4P3C - chains H and L of the 3 polymer chains in the assembly; structure by X-ray diffraction, 1.94 A resolution.

== Chain H ==
Molecule: Heavy Chain Fab fragment of antibody LEM-2/15
From: Mus musculus
Notes: fragment: MT1-MMP V-B loop; antibody fragment or engineered binder
Sequence (218 residues; each row starts with the number of its first residue):
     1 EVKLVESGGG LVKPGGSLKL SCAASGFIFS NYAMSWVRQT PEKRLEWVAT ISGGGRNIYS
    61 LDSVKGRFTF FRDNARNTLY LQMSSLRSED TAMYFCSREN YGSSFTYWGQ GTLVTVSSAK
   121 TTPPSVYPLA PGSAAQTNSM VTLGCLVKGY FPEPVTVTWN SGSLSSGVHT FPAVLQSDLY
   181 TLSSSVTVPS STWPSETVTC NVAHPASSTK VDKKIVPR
Disulfide bonds: Cys-22/Cys-96, Cys-145/Cys-200

== Chain L ==
Molecule: Light Chain Fab fragment of antibody LEM-2/15
From: Mus musculus
Notes: antibody fragment or engineered binder
Sequence (218 residues; each row starts with the number of its first residue):
     1 DVLMTQTPLS LPVGLGDQAS ISCRSSQSIV HSNGNTYLEW YLQKPGQSPK LLIYKVSNRF
    61 SGVPDRFSGS GSGTDFTLKI SRVEAEDLGV YYCFQGSHAP YTFGGGTKLE IKRAADAAPT
   121 VSIFPPSSEQ LTSGGASVVC FLNNFYPKDI NVKWKIDGSE RQNGVLNSWT DQDSKDSTYS
   181 MSSTLTLTKD EYERHNSYTC EATHKTSTSP IVKSFNRN
Disulfide bonds: Cys-23/Cys-93, Cys-140/Cys-200
Metal / ion sites: Mg2+ near Asp-17 (its only coordinating residue here)

== Interface between chain H and chain L ==
Residue-residue contacts (76):
  Val-37(H) with Phe-103(L), hydrophobic
  Gln-39(H) with Gln-43(L), hydrogen bond; Tyr-92(L), hydrogen bond
  Lys-43(H) with Tyr-92(L), hydrogen bond (backbone-side chain)
  Leu-45(H) with Tyr-92(L), hydrophobic; Phe-103(L)
  Glu-46(H) with Phe-103(L)
  Trp-47(H) with Pro-100(L), hydrophobic; Tyr-101(L); Phe-103(L)
  Tyr-59(H) with Ala-99(L), hydrophobic; Tyr-101(L)
  Leu-61(H) with Pro-100(L), hydrophobic
  Phe-95(H) with Ser-48(L)
  Gly-102(H) with Tyr-37(L); Tyr-54(L); Lys-55(L)
  Ser-103(H) with Glu-39(L); Leu-51(L); Tyr-54(L)
  Ser-104(H) with Glu-39(L), hydrogen bond; Phe-94(L)
  Phe-105(H) with Tyr-41(L), hydrogen bond (backbone-side chain); Leu-51(L); Phe-94(L), hydrophobic; Phe-103(L), hydrophobic
  Thr-106(H) with Phe-60(L)
  Trp-108(H) with Tyr-41(L); Pro-49(L)
  Gly-109(H) with Ser-48(L), hydrogen bond (backbone-side chain)
  Gln-110(H) with Ser-48(L)
  Tyr-127(H) with Ser-127(L); Glu-129(L); Gln-130(L); Ser-133(L)
  Pro-128(H) with Ser-127(L)
  Leu-129(H) with Phe-124(L); Val-139(L), hydrophobic; Phe-141(L), hydrophobic
  Ala-130(H) with Phe-124(L); Pro-125(L)
  Pro-131(H) with Phe-124(L)
  Gly-132(H) with Ile-123(L); Pro-125(L); Phe-215(L)
  Ser-133(H) with Ser-214(L), hydrogen bond (side chain-backbone)
  Thr-142(H) with Ser-122(L); Phe-124(L)
  Leu-146(H) with Ser-137(L)
  Lys-148(H) with Gln-130(L); Ser-137(L); Thr-186(L)
  His-169(H) with Asn-143(L); Asn-144(L), hydrogen bond; Asp-176(L), salt bridge; Ser-180(L), hydrogen bond
  Phe-171(H) with Phe-141(L), hydrophobic; Asn-143(L); Ser-168(L); Thr-170(L); Ser-180(L); Met-181(L); Ser-182(L)
  Pro-172(H) with Ser-168(L), hydrogen bond (backbone-side chain); Trp-169(L); Thr-170(L)
  Val-174(H) with Leu-166(L), hydrophobic; Asn-167(L); Ser-168(L)
  Gln-176(H) with Leu-166(L)
  Ser-183(H) with Phe-141(L); Ser-182(L), hydrogen bond
  Ser-184(H) with Phe-141(L)
  Ser-185(H) with Phe-141(L); Asn-143(L), hydrogen bond
  Lys-213(H) with Glu-129(L), salt bridge
Other interface residues (no listed pair), chain H (45 interface residues in all): Arg-44, Thr-50, Tyr-101, Tyr-107, Val-126, Leu-143, Gly-144, Thr-170, Thr-181
Other interface residues (no listed pair), chain L (45 interface residues in all): Gly-96, Gly-105, Thr-184, Lys-213

== Summary ==
The chain H/chain L interface involves 45 residues from each chain; the contacts include 12 hydrogen bonds and
2 salt bridges. Among the polar pairs are His-169(H)/Asp-176(L), Lys-213(H)/Glu-129(L) and
Gln-39(H)/Gln-43(L).
Here chain H is Heavy Chain Fab fragment of antibody LEM-2/15 and chain L is Light Chain Fab fragment of
antibody LEM-2/15, both from Mus musculus. Entry 4P3C (MT1-MMP:Fab complex (Form I)) was determined by X-ray
diffraction together with 4OUU, 4P3D and 4QXU from the same study.
